PDB entry 7L1C | X-ray diffraction, 1.96 A resolution | chains A and B of the 3 polymer chains in the assembly

Chain A:
Name: HLA class I histocompatibility antigen, A alpha chain
Source organism: Homo sapiens
UniProt: P04439 (HLAA_HUMAN); residues 1-274 here correspond to UniProt positions 25-298 (UniProt number = residue number + 24)
Sequence (274 residues; each row starts with the number of its first residue):
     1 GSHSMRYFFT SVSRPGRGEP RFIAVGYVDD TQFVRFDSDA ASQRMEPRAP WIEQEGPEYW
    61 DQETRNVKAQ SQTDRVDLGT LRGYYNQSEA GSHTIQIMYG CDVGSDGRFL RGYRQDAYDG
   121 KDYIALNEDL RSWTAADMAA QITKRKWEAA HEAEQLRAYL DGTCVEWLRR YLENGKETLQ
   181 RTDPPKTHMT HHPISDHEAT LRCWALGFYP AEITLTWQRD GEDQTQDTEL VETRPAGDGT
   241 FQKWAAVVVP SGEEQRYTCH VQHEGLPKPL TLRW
Curated features (UniProtKB/Swiss-Prot):
  - binding site (a peptide antigen): Y7, T73, Y84, D116, T143, K146, Y159, Y171
  - modified residue: Y59 (Sulfotyrosine)
  - glycosylation: N86 (N-linked (GlcNAc...) asparagine)
Disulfides: C101-C164, C203-C259

Chain B:
Name: Beta-2-microglobulin
Source organism: Homo sapiens
UniProt: P61769 (B2MG_HUMAN); residues 1-99 here correspond to UniProt positions 21-119 (UniProt number = residue number + 20)
Sequence (100 residues; each row starts with the number of its first residue; numbering starts at 0):
     0 MIQRTPKIQV YSRHPAENGK SNFLNCYVSG FHPSDIEVDL LKNGERIEKV EHSDLSFSKD
    60 WSFYLLYYTE FTPTEKDEYA CRVNHVTLSQ PKIVKWDRDM
Unresolved in the structure: 0
Sequence notes: expression tag (0)
Curated features (UniProtKB/Swiss-Prot):
  - modified residue: Q2 (Pyrrolidone carboxylic acid)
  - glycosylation: I1 (N-linked (Glc) (glycation) isoleucine), K19 (N-linked (Glc) (glycation) lysine), K41 (N-linked (Glc) (glycation) lysine), K48 (N-linked (Glc) (glycation) lysine), K58 (N-linked (Glc) (glycation) lysine), K91 (N-linked (Glc) (glycation) lysine), K94 (N-linked (Glc) (glycation) lysine)
Disulfides: C25-C80

Chain A / chain B interface:
Pairs across the interface - 52 pairs, chain A then chain B:
  F8(A) with S55(B); F56(B)
  F9(A) with F56(B)
  T10(A) with L54(B); F56(B); F62(B)
  V12(A) with S33(B)
  I23(A) with L54(B), hydrophobic
  V25(A) with D53(B); L54(B)
  Y27(A) with S55(B); Y63(B)
  Q32(A) with D53(B), hydrogen bond
  R35(A) with D53(B), salt bridge
  T94(A) with F62(B)
  Q96(A) with H31(B), hydrogen bond; F56(B); W60(B), hydrogen bond (side chain-backbone); F62(B)
  I97(A) with F56(B)
  Q115(A) with W60(B)
  D116(A) with W60(B)
  A117(A) with W60(B), hydrophobic
  D119(A) with I1(B); H31(B)
  G120(A) with R3(B), hydrogen bond (backbone-side chain); H31(B), hydrogen bond (backbone-side chain); W60(B)
  D122(A) with W60(B), hydrogen bond
  T190(A) with M99(B), hydrogen bond (side chain-backbone)
  H192(A) with D98(B), salt bridge; M99(B)
  R202(A) with M99(B), hydrogen bond (side chain-backbone)
  W204(A) with M99(B), hydrogen bond (side chain-backbone)
  V231(A) with Q8(B)
  E232(A) with K6(B), salt bridge; Q8(B), hydrogen bond (backbone-side chain); S28(B)
  T233(A) with Y26(B)
  R234(A) with Q8(B), hydrogen bond; Y10(B); Y26(B)
  P235(A) with Y10(B), hydrogen bond (backbone-side chain); N24(B); Y26(B)
  A236(A) with R12(B); N24(B), hydrogen bond (backbone-side chain)
  G237(A) with R12(B), hydrogen bond (backbone-side chain)
  D238(A) with H13(B)
  Q242(A) with Y10(B); R12(B), hydrogen bond (side chain-backbone)
  W244(A) with M99(B), hydrophobic
Interface residues without a listed pair, chain A (35 interface residues in all): R48, M98, K121
Interface residues without a listed pair, chain B (24 interface residues in all): S11, D59, L65

In short:
35 residues of chain A face 24 of chain B across their interface, with 15 hydrogen bonds and 3 salt bridges.
Polar pairs include R35(A)-D53(B), H192(A)-D98(B) and E232(A)-K6(B). From UniProt: 8 peptide antigen-binding
residues on chain A.
Here chain A is HLA class I histocompatibility antigen, A alpha chain and chain B is Beta-2-microglobulin,
both from Homo sapiens. Entry 7L1C (Crystal structure of HLA-A*03:01 in complex with a mutant PIK3CA peptide)
was determined by X-ray diffraction together with 7L1B, 7L1D and 7RRG from the same study.
